Entry 7BR8 (electron microscopy, 3.80 A resolution); this record covers chains Z and T of the 16 polymer chains in the assembly.

Chain Z:
Name: Small capsomere-interacting protein
Source organism: Epstein-Barr virus (strain B95-8)
UniProt: P14348 (SCP_EBVB9); residue numbers follow UniProt; this construct covers 1-176
Sequence (176 residues; numbered 1 to 176; the number before each row is that of its first residue):
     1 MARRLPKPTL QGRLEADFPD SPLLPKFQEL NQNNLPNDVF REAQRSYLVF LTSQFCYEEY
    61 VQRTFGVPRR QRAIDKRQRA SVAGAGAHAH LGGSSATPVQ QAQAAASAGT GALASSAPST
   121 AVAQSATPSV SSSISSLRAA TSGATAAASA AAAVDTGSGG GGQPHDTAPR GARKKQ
Unresolved in the structure: 1, 76-176

Chain T:
Name: Major capsid protein
Source organism: Epstein-Barr virus (strain B95-8)
UniProt: P03226 (MCP_EBVB9); residues 1-1381 here = UniProt positions 1-1381
Sequence (1381 residues; row label = number of the first residue in the row):
     1 MASNEGVENR PFPYLTVDAD LLSNLRQSAA EGLFHSFDLL VGKDAREAGI KFEVLLGVYT
    61 NAIQYVRFLE TALAVSCVNT EFKDLSRMTD GKIQFRISVP TIAHGDGRRP SKQRTFIVVK
   121 NCHKHHISTE MELSMLDLEI LHSIPETPVE YAEYVGAVKT VASALQFGVD ALERGLINTV
   181 LSVKLRHAPP MFILQTLADP TFTERGFSKT VKSDLIAMFK RHLLEHSFFL DRAENMGSGF
   241 SQYVRSRLSE MVAAVSGESV LKGVSTYTTA KGGEPVGGVF IVTDNVLRQL LTFLGEEADN
   301 QIMGPSSYAS FVVRGENLVT AVSYGRVMRT FEHFMARIVD SPEKAGSTKS DLPAVAAGVE
   361 DQPRVPISAA VIKLGNHAVA VESLQKMYND TQSPYPLNRR MQYSYYFPVG LFMPNPKYTT
   421 SAAIKMLDNP TQQLPVEAWI VNKNNLLLAF NLQNALKVLC HPRLHTPAHT LNSLNAAPAP
   481 RDRRETYSLQ HRRPNHMNVL VIVDEFYDNK YAAPVTDIAL KCGLPTEDFL HPSNYDLLRL
   541 ELHPLYDIYI GRDAGERARH RAVHRLMVGN LPTPLAPAAF QEARGQQFET ATSLAHVVDQ
   601 AVIETVQDTA YDTAYPAFFY VVEAMIHGFE EKFVMNVPLV SLCINTYWER SGRLAFVNSF
   661 SMIKFICRHL GNNAISKEAY SMYRKIYGEL IALEQALMRL AGSDVVGDES VGQYVCALLD
   721 PNLLPPVAYT DIFTHLLTVS DRAPQIIIGN EVYADTLAAP QFIERVGNMD EMAAQFVALY
   781 GYRVNGDHDH DFRLHLGPYV DEGHADVLEK IFYYVFLPTC TNAHMCGLGV DFQHVAQTLA
   841 YNGPAFSHHF TRDEDILDNL ENGTLRDLLE ISDLRPTVGM IRDLSASFMT CPTFTRAVRV
   901 SVDNDVTQQL APNPADKRTE QTVLVNGLVA FAFSERTRAV TQCLFHAIPF HMFYGDPRVA
   961 ATMHQDVATF VMRNPQQRAV EAFNRPEQLF AEYREWHRSP MGKYAAECLP SLVSISGMTA
  1021 MHIKMSPMAY IAQAKLKIHP GVAMTVVRTD EILSENILFS SRASTSMFIG TPNVSRREAR
  1081 VDAVTFEVHH EMASIDTGLS YSSTMTPARV AAITTDMGIH TQDFFSVFPA EAFGNQQVND
  1141 YIKAKVGAQR NGTLLRDPRT YLAGMTNVNG APGLCHGQQA TCEIIVTPVT ADVAYFQKSN
  1201 SPRGRAACVV SCENYNQEVA EGLIYDHSRP DAAYEYRSTV NPWASQLGSL GDIMYNSSYR
  1261 QTAVPGLYSP CRAFFNKEEL LRNNRGLYNM VNEYSQRLGG HPATSNTEVQ FVVIAGTDVF
  1321 LEQPCSFLQE AFPALSASSR ALIDEFMSVK QTHAPIHYGH YIIEEVAPVR RILKFGNKVV
  1381 F
Unresolved in the structure: 1-50, 1166-1173

Interface between chain Z and chain T:
Contacting residue pairs (75; chain Z residue first):
  A2(Z) - N498(T)
  A2(Z) - V501(T)
  A2(Z) - D789(T)  hydrogen bond (backbone-side chain)
  R3(Z) - N498(T)  hydrogen bond (backbone-side chain)
  R3(Z) - D504(T)
  R4(Z) - L500(T)
  R4(Z) - D831(T)  salt bridge
  R4(Z) - Q833(T)  hydrogen bond
  R4(Z) - H834(T)
  R4(Z) - F894(T)
  L5(Z) - L500(T)
  L5(Z) - D831(T)
  L5(Z) - H834(T)
  L5(Z) - Q942(T)
  L5(Z) - C943(T)
  L5(Z) - L944(T)
  L5(Z) - F945(T)
  L5(Z) - H946(T)
  P6(Z) - H834(T)  hydrogen bond (backbone-side chain)
  P6(Z) - Q942(T)
  P6(Z) - C943(T)
  K7(Z) - H834(T)
  K7(Z) - C943(T)
  P8(Z) - H834(T)
  P8(Z) - T864(T)
  P8(Z) - C943(T)  hydrophobic
  T9(Z) - G863(T)
  T9(Z) - T864(T)  hydrogen bond (side chain-backbone)
  L10(Z) - Q837(T)
  L10(Z) - Y841(T)
  Q11(Z) - E861(T)
  Q11(Z) - N862(T)  hydrogen bond (side chain-backbone)
  G12(Z) - Y841(T)  hydrogen bond (backbone-side chain)
  R13(Z) - Y841(T)
  L14(Z) - Y841(T)
  L14(Z) - N842(T)
  L14(Z) - F846(T)  hydrophobic
  F18(Z) - G843(T)
  F18(Z) - F846(T)
  F18(Z) - S847(T)
  D20(Z) - H849(T)  salt bridge
  L23(Z) - F846(T)  hydrophobic
  R45(Z) - Y841(T)
  S46(Z) - Y780(T)  hydrogen bond
  Y47(Z) - Y780(T)  hydrogen bond (backbone-side chain)
  L48(Z) - Y841(T)  hydrophobic
  L48(Z) - F846(T)  hydrophobic
  V49(Z) - Q837(T)
  V49(Z) - A840(T)  hydrophobic
  V49(Z) - Y841(T)
  F50(Z) - F776(T)
  F50(Z) - V777(T)  hydrophobic
  F50(Z) - Y780(T)  hydrophobic
  F50(Z) - M889(T)  hydrophobic
  T52(Z) - A845(T)
  T52(Z) - F846(T)
  S53(Z) - S885(T)  hydrogen bond (side chain-backbone)
  S53(Z) - A886(T)
  S53(Z) - F888(T)
  S53(Z) - M889(T)
  Q54(Z) - F776(T)
  Q54(Z) - M889(T)
  F55(Z) - H848(T)
  C56(Z) - H848(T)
  C56(Z) - R882(T)
  C56(Z) - A886(T)
  Y57(Z) - M769(T)  hydrogen bond (side chain-backbone)
  Y57(Z) - F776(T)  hydrophobic
  Y57(Z) - A886(T)
  Y57(Z) - M889(T)  hydrophobic
  E59(Z) - H848(T)  salt bridge
  E59(Z) - R852(T)  salt bridge
  E59(Z) - R882(T)
  Y60(Z) - M635(T)  hydrophobic
  R63(Z) - R852(T)
Also at the interface, not in a pair above, chain Z (35 interface residues in all): S21, L24, E42, A43
Also at the interface, not in a pair above, chain T (42 interface residues in all): V634, V784, A836

Overview:
The interface between chain Z and chain T involves 35 residues on one side and 42 on the other; the contacts
include 11 hydrogen bonds and 4 salt bridges. Polar pairs include R4(Z)-D831(T), D20(Z)-H849(T) and
E59(Z)-H848(T).
Here chain Z is Small capsomere-interacting protein and chain T is Major capsid protein, both from
Epstein-Barr virus (strain B95-8). Entry 7BR8 (Epstein-Barr virus, C5 penton vertex, CATC absent) was
determined by electron microscopy (same publication as 7BQT, 7BQX, 7BR7 and 7BSI).
